Entry 6HUC (X-ray diffraction, 3.00 A resolution); this record covers chains N and a of the 28 polymer chains in the assembly.

# Chain N
Molecule: Proteasome subunit beta type-1
Source organism: Saccharomyces cerevisiae (strain ATCC 204508 / S288c)
Notes: EC 3.4.25.1
UniProtKB: P38624 (PSB1_YEAST); residues 1-196 here correspond to UniProt positions 20-215 (UniProt number = residue number + 19)
Chain sequence (196 residues; each row starts with the number of its first residue):
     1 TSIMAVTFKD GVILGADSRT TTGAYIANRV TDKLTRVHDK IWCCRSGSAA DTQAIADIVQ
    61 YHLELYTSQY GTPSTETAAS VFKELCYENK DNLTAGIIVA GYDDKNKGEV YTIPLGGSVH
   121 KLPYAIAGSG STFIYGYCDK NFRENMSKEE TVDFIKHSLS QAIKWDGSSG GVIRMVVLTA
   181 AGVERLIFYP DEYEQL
Curated features (UniProtKB/Swiss-Prot):
  - active site: Thr1 (Nucleophile)
Ion coordination: Mg2+: Ile163, Ser169

# Chain a
Molecule: Proteasome subunit beta type-7
Source organism: Saccharomyces cerevisiae (strain ATCC 204508 / S288c)
Notes: EC 3.4.25.1
UniProtKB: P30657 (PSB7_YEAST); residues -12 to 233 here correspond to UniProt positions 21-266 (UniProt number = residue number + 33)
Chain sequence (246 residues; each row starts with the number of its first residue; numbers below 1 keep their minus sign (Thr-12 is residue -12)):
   -12 TQIANAGASP MVNTQQPIVT GTSVISMKYD NGVIIAADNL GSYGSLLRFN GVERLIPVGD
    48 NTVVGISGDI SDMQHIERLL KDLVTENAYD NPLADAEEAL EPSYIFEYLA TVMYQRRSKM
   108 NPLWNAIIVA GVQSNGDQFL RYVNLLGVTY SSPTLATGFG AHMANPLLRK VVDRESDIPK
   168 TTVQVAEEAI VNAMRVLYYR DARSSRNFSL AIIDKNTGLT FKKNLQVENM KWDFAKDIKG
   228 YGTQKI
Not modelled in the structure: -12 to 0, 225-233

# How chain N and chain a interact
Pairs across the interface (44; chain N residue first):
  Arg19(N) - Ala189(a)
  Thr21(N) - Ala189(a)
  Ala24(N) - Phe146(a)
  Ala24(N) - Arg187(a)
  Ala24(N) - Asp188(a)
  Ala24(N) - Ala189(a)  hydrogen bond (backbone-backbone)
  Ala24(N) - Arg190(a)
  Tyr25(N) - Phe146(a)  hydrophobic
  Tyr25(N) - Arg187(a)
  Ile26(N) - Tyr186(a)
  Ile26(N) - Arg187(a)  hydrogen bond (backbone-backbone)
  Ile26(N) - Asp188(a)
  Ile26(N) - Ala189(a)
  Ala27(N) - Arg187(a)  hydrogen bond (backbone-side chain)
  Asn28(N) - Arg187(a)
  Arg29(N) - Tyr186(a)
  Arg29(N) - Arg187(a)
  Arg29(N) - Lys218(a)  hydrogen bond (side chain-backbone)
  Arg29(N) - Trp219(a)
  Arg29(N) - Phe221(a)
  Val30(N) - Trp219(a)  hydrophobic
  Val30(N) - Phe221(a)  hydrophobic
  Val30(N) - Ala222(a)  hydrophobic
  Phe133(N) - Leu33(a)  hydrophobic
  Lys164(N) - Leu34(a)
  Trp165(N) - Ser32(a)
  Trp165(N) - Leu33(a)
  Trp165(N) - Leu34(a)  hydrogen bond (backbone-backbone)
  Trp165(N) - Arg35(a)
  Asp166(N) - Ser32(a)
  Gly167(N) - Ser32(a)  hydrogen bond (backbone-backbone)
  Gly167(N) - Leu34(a)
  Gly167(N) - Ala189(a)
  Ser168(N) - Ser32(a)
  Gly171(N) - Trp219(a)
  Val172(N) - Trp219(a)  hydrophobic
  Arg174(N) - Ala222(a)  hydrogen bond (side chain-backbone)
  Ile187(N) - Lys223(a)
  Tyr189(N) - Trp219(a)  hydrophobic
  Tyr189(N) - Lys223(a)
  Pro190(N) - Trp219(a)
  Asp191(N) - Arg193(a)  salt bridge
  Glu194(N) - Tyr185(a)  hydrogen bond
  Glu194(N) - Arg193(a)  salt bridge
Also at the interface, not in a pair above, chain N (25 interface residues in all): Ser18, Ile163
Also at the interface, not in a pair above, chain a (21 interface residues in all): Asn37, Met150, Met217, Asp220

# Overview
25 residues of chain N and 21 residues of chain a are in contact, with 8 hydrogen bonds and 2 salt bridges.
Polar pairs include Asp191(N)-Arg193(a), Glu194(N)-Arg193(a) and Ala27(N)-Arg187(a). Ile163(N) and Ser169(N)
coordinate Mg2+. From UniProt: active-site residue Thr1(N) on chain N.
Chain N is Proteasome subunit beta type-1 and chain a is Proteasome subunit beta type-7, both from
Saccharomyces cerevisiae (strain ATCC 204508 / S288c); the structure, Yeast 20S proteasome with human beta2c
(S171G) in complex with 18, was determined by X-ray diffraction, deposited together with 6HTB, 6HTC, 6HTD,
6HTP, 6HTR, 6HUB and 30 further entries.
